Entry 6ZTZ (electron microscopy, 6.50 A resolution (low resolution: residue-level contacts below are approximate; hydrogen-bond / salt-bridge calls are withheld)); this record covers chains C and D of the 11 polymer chains in the assembly.

# Chain C
Name: Inner capsid protein lambda-1
From: Reovirus sp
UniProtKB: Q9WAB2 (LMBD1_REOVL); residue numbers follow UniProt; this construct covers 260-562, 571-1275
Chain sequence (1008 residues; row label = number of the first residue in the row; note: 8 numbers in that range are skipped by the numbering (no residue carries them; nothing is unmodelled there)):
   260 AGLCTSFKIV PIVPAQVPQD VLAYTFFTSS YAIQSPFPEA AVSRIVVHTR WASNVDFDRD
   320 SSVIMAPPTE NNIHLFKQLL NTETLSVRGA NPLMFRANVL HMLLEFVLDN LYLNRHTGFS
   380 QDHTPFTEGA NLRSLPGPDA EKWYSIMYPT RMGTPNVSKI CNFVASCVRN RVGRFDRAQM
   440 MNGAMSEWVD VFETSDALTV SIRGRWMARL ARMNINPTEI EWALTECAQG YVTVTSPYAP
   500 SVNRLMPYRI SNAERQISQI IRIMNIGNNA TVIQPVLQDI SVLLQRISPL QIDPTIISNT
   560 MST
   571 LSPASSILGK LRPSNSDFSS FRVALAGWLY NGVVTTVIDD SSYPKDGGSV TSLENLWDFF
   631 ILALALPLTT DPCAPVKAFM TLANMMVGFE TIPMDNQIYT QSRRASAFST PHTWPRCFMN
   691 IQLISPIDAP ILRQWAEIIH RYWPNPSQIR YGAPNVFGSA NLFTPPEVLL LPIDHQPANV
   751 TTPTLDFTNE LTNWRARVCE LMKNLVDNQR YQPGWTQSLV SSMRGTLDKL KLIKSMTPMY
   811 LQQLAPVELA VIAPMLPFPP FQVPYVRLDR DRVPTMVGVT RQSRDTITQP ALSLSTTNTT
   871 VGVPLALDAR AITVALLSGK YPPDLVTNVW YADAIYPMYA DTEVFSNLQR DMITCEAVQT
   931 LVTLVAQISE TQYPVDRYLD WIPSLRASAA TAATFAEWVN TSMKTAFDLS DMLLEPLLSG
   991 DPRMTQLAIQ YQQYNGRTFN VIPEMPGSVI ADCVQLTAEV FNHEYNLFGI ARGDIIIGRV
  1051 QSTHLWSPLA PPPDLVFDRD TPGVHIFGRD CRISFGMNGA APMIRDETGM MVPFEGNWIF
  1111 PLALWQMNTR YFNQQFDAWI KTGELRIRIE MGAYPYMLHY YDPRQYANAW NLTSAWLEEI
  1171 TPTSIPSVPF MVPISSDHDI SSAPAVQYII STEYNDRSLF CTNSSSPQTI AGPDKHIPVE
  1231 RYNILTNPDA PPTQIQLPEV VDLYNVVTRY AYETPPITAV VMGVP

# Chain D
Name: Inner capsid protein sigma-2
From: Reovirus sp
UniProtKB: P11314 (SIGM2_REOVL); numbering as in UniProt (aligned over 2-418)
Chain sequence (417 residues; numbered 2 to 418; the number before each row is that of its first residue):
     2 ARAAFLFKTV GFGGLQNVPI NDELSSHLLR AGNSPWQLTQ FLDWISLGRG LATSALVPTA
    62 GSRYYQMSCL LSGTLQIPFR PNHRWGDIRF LRLVWSAPTL DGLVVAPPQV LAQPALQAQA
   122 DRVYDCDDYP FLARDPRFKH RVYQQLSAVT LLNLTGFGPI SYVRVDEDMW SGDVNQLLMN
   182 YFGHTFAEIA YTLCQASANR PWEHDGTYAR MTQIILSLFW LSYVGVIHQQ NTYRTFYFQC
   242 NRRGDAAEVW ILSCSLNHSA QIRPGNRSLF VMPTSPDWNM DVNLILSSTL TGCLCSGSQL
   302 PLIDNNSVPA VSRNIHGWTG RAGNQLHGFQ VRRMVTEFCD RLRRDGVMTQ AQQNQIEALA
   362 DQTQQFKRDK LEAWAREDDQ YNQANPNSTM FRTKPFTNAQ WGRGNTGATS AAIAALI

# Chain C / chain D interface
Contacting residue pairs (27; chain C residue first):
  Gln438(C) with Arg201(D)
  Met439(C) with Tyr209(D)
  Glu446(C) with Tyr209(D)
  Met466(C) with Gln177(D); Asn181(D)
  Ala467(C) with Met180(D)
  Ala470(C) with Met180(D); Phe183(D)
  Arg471(C) with Met180(D); Phe183(D); Leu257(D)
  Met472(C) with Phe183(D)
  Asn473(C) with Phe183(D); His185(D)
  Trp481(C) with Arg50(D); Asn242(D)
  Tyr497(C) with Glu189(D)
  Pro499(C) with Glu189(D)
  Arg503(C) with Gly184(D); His185(D); Glu189(D)
  Arg508(C) with Phe183(D); Gly184(D)
  Tyr1260(C) with Asp174(D); Gln177(D); Leu178(D); Asn181(D)
Interface residues without a listed pair, chain C (17 interface residues in all): Asn475, Asn502
Interface residues without a listed pair, chain D (18 interface residues in all): Asn200, Trp203, Ile252, Cys255

# Overview
17 residues of chain C and 18 residues of chain D are in contact.
Chain C is Inner capsid protein lambda-1 and chain D is Inner capsid protein sigma-2, both from Reovirus sp;
the structure, Assembly intermediates of orthoreovirus captured in the cell, was determined by electron
microscopy (same publication as 6XF7, 6XF8, 6ZTS and 6ZTY).
